7FAQ - chain A; structure by X-ray diffraction, 2.20 A resolution.

# Chain A
Molecule: cGMP-specific 3', 5'-cyclic phosphodiesterase
Source organism: Homo sapiens
Notes: EC 3.1.4.35
UniProtKB: O76074 (PDE5A_HUMAN); numbering as in UniProt (aligned over 527-875)
Sequence (349 residues; each row starts with the number of its first residue):
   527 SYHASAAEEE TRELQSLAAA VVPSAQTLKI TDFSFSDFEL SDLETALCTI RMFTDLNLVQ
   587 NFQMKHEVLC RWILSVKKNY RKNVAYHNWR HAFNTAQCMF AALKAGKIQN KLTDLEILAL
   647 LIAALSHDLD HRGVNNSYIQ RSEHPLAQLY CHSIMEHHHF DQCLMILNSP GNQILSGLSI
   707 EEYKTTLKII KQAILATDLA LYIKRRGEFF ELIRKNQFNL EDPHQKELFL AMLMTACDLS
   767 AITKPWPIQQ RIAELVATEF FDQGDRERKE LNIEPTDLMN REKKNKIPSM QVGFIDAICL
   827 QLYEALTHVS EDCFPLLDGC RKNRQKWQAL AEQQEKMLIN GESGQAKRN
Not modelled in the structure: 527-536, 663-678, 791-810, 860-875
UniProt features mapped onto this chain:
  - active site: H613 (Proton donor)
  - binding site (Zn(2+)): H617, H653, D654, D764
  - binding site (Mg(2+)): D654
  - binding site (3',5'-cyclic GMP): Q817
Bound ions: Zn2+: H617, H653, D654, D764 (together with sulfate ion); Mg2+ near D654 (its only coordinating residue here)
Small-molecule neighbours: 2OI (2-[(4-chlorophenyl)methyl]-5-methoxy-3,10-diazatricyclo[6.4.1.04,13]trideca-1,4(13),5,7-tetraen-9-one): Y612, H613, H617, D764, A767, I768, Q775, I778, A779, V782, A783, F786, F787, M816, Q817, F820
Reported in the primary citation:
  - binding site for 2OI: Y612, F820

# Summary
Chain A binds compound 2OI. The Zn2+ site is built by H617, H653, D654 and D764. UniProt lists active-site
residue H613, 4 Zn2+-binding residues, Mg2+-binding residue D654 and residue binding 3',5'-cyclic GMP Q817.
From the paper: a binding site for 2OI at Y612 and F820.
Chain A is cGMP-specific 3', 5'-cyclic phosphodiesterase (Homo sapiens); the structure, Crystal structure of
PDE5A in complex with inhibitor L1, was determined by X-ray diffraction together with 7FAR from the same
study.
